6CVS - chains A and D of the 3 polymer chains in the assembly; structure by X-ray diffraction, 2.11 A resolution.

[Chain A]
Name: Aprataxin
Source organism: Homo sapiens
Notes: EC 3.1.11.7, 3.1.12.2; fragment: Aprataxin catalytic Domain
UniProt: Q7Z2E3 (APTX_HUMAN); residues 165-342 here correspond to UniProt positions 179-356 (UniProt number = residue number + 14)
Chain sequence (182 residues; each row starts with the number of its first residue):
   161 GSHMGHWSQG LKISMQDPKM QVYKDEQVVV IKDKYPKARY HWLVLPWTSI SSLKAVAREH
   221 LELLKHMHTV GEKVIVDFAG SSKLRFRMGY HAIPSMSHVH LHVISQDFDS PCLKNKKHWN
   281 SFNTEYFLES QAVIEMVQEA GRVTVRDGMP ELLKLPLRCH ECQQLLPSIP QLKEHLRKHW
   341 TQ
Unresolved in the structure: 341-342
Sequence notes: expression tag (161-164); engineered mutation Met-248 (Leu262 in Q7Z2E3)
Bound ions: Zn2+: Cys-319, Cys-322, His-335, His-339
Residues lining bound ligands: adenosine monophosphate (AMP): Gly-170, Leu-171, Ser-174, Ile-191, Lys-192, Asp-193, Lys-194, Tyr-195, Lys-197, His-201, Leu-203, His-251, Ile-253, Pro-254, Ser-255, Met-256, His-260, His-262
Swiss-Prot annotation at these positions:
  - zinc finger: Leu-317 to His-339 (C2H2-type)
  - region (Interaction with DNA substrate): Asp-193 to Lys-197, Ser-255, Met-256
  - motif: His-258 to His-262 (Histidine triad motif)
  - active site: His-260 (Tele-AMP-histidine intermediate)
  - site (Interaction with DNA substrate): Ser-174, His-251, His-262, Lys-277
What the authors report for this chain:
  - conformationally variable residues: His-228
  - contacts within the chain: His-228/Met-248
  - catalytic residues: Lys-197, His-201, His-260, His-262 (citing earlier work)
  - disease-associated variants - K197Q: decreased binding to DNA
  - disease-associated variants - D185E, K197Q, A198V, R199H (DeltaT_m_ = -6.7 degC), H201Q, H201R, P206L, L223P, G231E, S242N (DeltaT_m_ = 3.5 degC), R247*, V263G, D267G, W279*, W279R, R306*: decreased stability
  - disease-associated variants - R247*, W279*: decreased expression
  - disease-associated variants - K197Q, R199H (14- to 18-fold), H201Q, L223P, S242N, V263G (7-fold), D267G, W279R, R306*: decreased catalytic activity

[Chain D]
Molecule: 10-nt DNA strand
Sequence (10 nucleotides; each row starts with the number of its first residue):
     1 GTTCTAGAAC

[Interface between chain A and chain D]
Pairs across the interface (9):
  Trp-167(A) / DG1(D)  stacking on the base
  Tyr-195(A) / DT2(D)  sugar contact
  Lys-197(A) / DT2(D)  salt bridge to the phosphate
  Ser-255(A) / DG1(D)  phosphate contact
  Met-256(A) / DG1(D)  sugar contact
  Lys-274(A) / DT3(D)  salt bridge to the phosphate
  Lys-277(A) / DG1(D)  salt bridge to the phosphate
  His-278(A) / DG1(D)  salt bridge to the phosphate
  His-278(A) / DT2(D)  salt bridge to the phosphate

[In short]
8 residues of chain A face 3 of chain D across their interface, with 5 salt bridges and 1 aromatic stacking
contact. Among the polar pairs are Lys-197(A)/DT2(D), Lys-274(A)/DT3(D) and Lys-277(A)/DG1(D). From the paper:
catalytic residues Lys-197(A), His-201(A) and His-260(A) among others; D185E, K197Q and A198V of chain A,
among others, reduce stability; 16 substitutions were tested in all.
Chain A is Aprataxin (Homo sapiens) and chain D is a 10-nt DNA strand; the structure, Human Aprataxin (Aptx)
L248M bound to DNA, AMP and Zn product, was determined by X-ray diffraction (same publication as 6CVO, 6CVP,
6CVQ, 6CVR and 6CVT).
